PDB entry 9E96 | electron microscopy, 4.05 A resolution (low resolution: residue-level contacts below are approximate; hydrogen-bond / salt-bridge calls are withheld) | chains A and G of the 16 polymer chains in the assembly

Chain A:
Name: Structural polyprotein
Organism: Western equine encephalitis virus
Reference sequence: Q1W679 (Q1W679_WEEV); residues 1-439 here correspond to UniProt positions 798-1236 (UniProt number = residue number + 797)
Sequence (439 residues; row label = number of the first residue in the row):
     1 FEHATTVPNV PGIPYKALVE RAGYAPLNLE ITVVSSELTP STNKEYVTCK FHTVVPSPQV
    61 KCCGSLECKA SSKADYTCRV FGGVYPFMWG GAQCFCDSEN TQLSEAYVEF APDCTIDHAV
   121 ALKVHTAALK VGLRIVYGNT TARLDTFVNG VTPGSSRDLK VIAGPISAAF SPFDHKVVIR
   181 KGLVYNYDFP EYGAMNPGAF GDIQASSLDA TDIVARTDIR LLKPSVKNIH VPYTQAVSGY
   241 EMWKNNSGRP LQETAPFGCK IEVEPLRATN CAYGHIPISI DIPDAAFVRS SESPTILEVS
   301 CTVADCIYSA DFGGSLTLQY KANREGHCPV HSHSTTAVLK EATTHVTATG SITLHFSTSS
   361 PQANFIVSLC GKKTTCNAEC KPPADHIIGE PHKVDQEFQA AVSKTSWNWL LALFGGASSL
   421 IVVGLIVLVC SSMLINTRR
Disulfide bonds: Cys49-Cys114, Cys62-Cys94, Cys63-Cys96, Cys301-Cys376, Cys306-Cys380, Cys328-Cys370

Chain G:
Name: Structural polyprotein
Organism: Western equine encephalitis virus
Reference sequence: Q1W679 (Q1W679_WEEV); residues 11-418 here correspond to UniProt positions 330-737 (UniProt number = residue number + 319)
Sequence (408 residues; numbered 11 to 418; the number before each row is that of its first residue):
    11 PYLGFCPYCR HSAPCFSPIK IENVWDESDD GSIRIQVSAQ FGYNQAGTAD VTKFRYMSYD
    71 HDHDIKEDSM EKLAISTSGP CRRLGHKGYF LLAQCPPGDS VTVSITSGAS ENSCTVEKKI
   131 RRKFVGREEY LFPPVHGKLV KCHVYDHLKE TSAGYITMHR PGPHAYKSYL EEASGEVYIK
   191 PPSGKNVTYE CKCGDYSTGI VSTRTKMNGC TKAKQCIAYK RDQTKWVFNS PDLIRHTDHS
   251 VQGKLHIPFR LTPTVCPVPL AHTPTVTKWF KGITLHLTAT RPTLLTTRKL GLRADATAEW
   311 ITGTTSRNFS VGREGLEYVW GNHEPVRVWA QESAPGDPHG WPHEIIIHYY HRHPVYTVIV
   371 LCGVALAILV GTASSAACIA KARRDCLTPY ALAPNATVPT ALAVLCCI
Disulfide bonds: Cys16-Cys124, Cys91-Cys105, Cys152-Cys266, Cys201-Cys226, Cys203-Cys220

Chain A / chain G interface:
Residue-residue contacts - 16 pairs, chain A then chain G:
  Asp218(A) with His272(G); Thr275(G)
  Arg220(A) with His272(G); Thr273(G)
  Leu222(A) with His146(G)
  Lys223(A) with His146(G)
  Ser225(A) with His146(G); Gly147(G)
  Val226(A) with Val145(G)
  His230(A) with His146(G)
  Pro232(A) with His146(G)
  Thr234(A) with His272(G)
  Gln235(A) with His272(G)
  Val237(A) with Thr288(G); Thr314(G)
  Met242(A) with Thr314(G)
Other interface residues (no listed pair), chain A (13 interface residues in all): Ala236
Other interface residues (no listed pair), chain G (9 interface residues in all): Pro274

Overview:
13 residues of chain A and 9 residues of chain G are in contact.
Here chain A is Structural polyprotein and chain G is Structural polyprotein, both from Western equine
encephalitis virus. Entry 9E96 (WEEV CBA87 VLP in complex with human PCDH10-EC1) was determined by electron
microscopy (same publication as 9EAU).
